8T4H - chains B and C of the 3 polymer chains in the assembly; structure by electron microscopy, 3.80 A resolution.

== Chain B ==
Protein: Antigen peptide transporter 2
From: Homo sapiens
Reference sequence: Q03519 (TAP2_HUMAN); residues 1-686 here = UniProt positions 1-686
Amino-acid sequence (686 residues; row label = number of the first residue in the row):
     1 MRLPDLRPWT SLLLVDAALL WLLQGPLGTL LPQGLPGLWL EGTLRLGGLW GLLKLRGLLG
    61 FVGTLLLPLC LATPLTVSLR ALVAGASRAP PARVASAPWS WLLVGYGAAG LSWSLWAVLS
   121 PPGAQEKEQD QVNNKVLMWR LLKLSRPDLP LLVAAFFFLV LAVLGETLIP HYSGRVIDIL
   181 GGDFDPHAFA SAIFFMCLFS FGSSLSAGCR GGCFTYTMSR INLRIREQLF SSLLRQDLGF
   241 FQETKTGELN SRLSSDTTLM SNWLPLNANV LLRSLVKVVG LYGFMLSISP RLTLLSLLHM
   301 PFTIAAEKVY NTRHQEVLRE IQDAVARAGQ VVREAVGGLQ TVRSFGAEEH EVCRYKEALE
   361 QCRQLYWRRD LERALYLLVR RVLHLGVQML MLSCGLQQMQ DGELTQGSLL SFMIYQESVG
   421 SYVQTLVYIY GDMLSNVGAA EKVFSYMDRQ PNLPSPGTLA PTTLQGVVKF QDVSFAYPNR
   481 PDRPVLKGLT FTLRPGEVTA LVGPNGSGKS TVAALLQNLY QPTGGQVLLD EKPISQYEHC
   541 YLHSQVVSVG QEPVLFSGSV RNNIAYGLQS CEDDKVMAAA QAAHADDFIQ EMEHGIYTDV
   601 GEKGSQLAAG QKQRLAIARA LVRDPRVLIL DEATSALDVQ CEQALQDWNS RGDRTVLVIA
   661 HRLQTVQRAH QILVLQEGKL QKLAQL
Not modelled in the structure: 1-130, 480-482, 681-686
Swiss-Prot annotation at these positions:
  - region: I414 to M433 (Part of the peptide-binding site)
  - binding site (ATP): G503 to S510
  - site: D16 (Inter-subunit salt bridge with TAPBP)
  - natural variant: A374 (A374T: In allele TAP2*01F, allele TAP2*01G, allele TAP2*01H, allele TAP2*02B and allele TAP2*02D), V379 (V379I: In allele TAP2*01D, allele TAP2*01E, allele TAP2*01G, allele TAP2*02C and allele TAP2*02F), V467 (V467I: In allele TAP2*01F and allele TAP2*02D), A565 (A565T: In allele TAP2*01:02, allele TAP2*01D, allele TAP2*02E and allele TAP2*02F), M577 (M577V: In allele TAP2*BKY2), R651 (R651C: In allele TAP2*01:03 and allele TAP2*01G), T665 (T665A: In allele TAP2*02:01, allele TAP2*02B, allele TAP2*02C, allele TAP2*02D, allele TAP2*02E, allele TAP2*02F, allele TAP2*04A and allele TAP2*Bky2), L686 (L686LQEGQDLYSRLVQQRLMD: In allele TAP2*02:01, allele TAP2*02B, allele TAP2*02C, allele TAP2*02D, allele TAP2*02E, allele TAP2*02F, allele TAP2*03A and allele TAP2*BKY2)
  - mutagenesis: D16 (D16K: Complete loss of interaction with TAPBP, resulting in impaired PLC assembly and antigen presentation), D638 (D638A: Inactive in peptide transport when associated with 'A-734' of TAP1)

== Chain C ==
Protein: Synthetic 8-mer peptide
Amino-acid sequence (8 residues; each row starts with the number of its first residue):
     1 RRYQSTEL

== Interface between chain B and chain C ==
Residue-residue contacts (13; chain B residue first):
  R210(B) - L8(C)  hydrogen bond (side chain-backbone)
  F214(B) - L8(C)
  P265(B) - L8(C)
  L266(B) - E7(C)
  L266(B) - L8(C)  hydrophobic
  N269(B) - L8(C)  hydrogen bond (side chain-backbone)
  V270(B) - T6(C)
  V270(B) - E7(C)
  R273(B) - E7(C)
  R373(B) - R1(C)
  L377(B) - R1(C)
  L377(B) - R2(C)
  R380(B) - R2(C)
Other interface residues (no listed pair), chain B (13 interface residues in all): G211, M218, S421
Other interface residues (no listed pair), chain C (6 interface residues in all): Q4

== Summary ==
13 residues of chain B face 6 of chain C across their interface; the contacts include 2 hydrogen bonds. Polar
pairs include R210(B)-L8(C) and N269(B)-L8(C). Curated annotation (UniProt) lists 8 ATP-binding residues and 2
mutagenesis sites on chain B.
Here chain B is Antigen peptide transporter 2 (Homo sapiens) and chain C is Synthetic 8-mer peptide. Entry
8T4H (Transporter associated with antigen processing (TAP) bound to the 8-mer peptide RRYQSTEL) was determined
by electron microscopy, deposited together with 8T46, 8T4E, 8T4F, 8T4G, 8T4I and 8T4J.
